Entry 8TBW (X-ray diffraction, 2.08 A resolution); this record covers chains A and B of the 3 polymer chains in the assembly.

== Chain A ==
Name: HLA-A*02:01 alpha chain
Source organism: Homo sapiens
Reference sequence: Q53Z42 (Q53Z42_HUMAN); residues 1-275 here correspond to UniProt positions 25-299 (UniProt number = residue number + 24)
Amino-acid sequence (275 residues; numbered 1 to 275; the number before each row is that of its first residue):
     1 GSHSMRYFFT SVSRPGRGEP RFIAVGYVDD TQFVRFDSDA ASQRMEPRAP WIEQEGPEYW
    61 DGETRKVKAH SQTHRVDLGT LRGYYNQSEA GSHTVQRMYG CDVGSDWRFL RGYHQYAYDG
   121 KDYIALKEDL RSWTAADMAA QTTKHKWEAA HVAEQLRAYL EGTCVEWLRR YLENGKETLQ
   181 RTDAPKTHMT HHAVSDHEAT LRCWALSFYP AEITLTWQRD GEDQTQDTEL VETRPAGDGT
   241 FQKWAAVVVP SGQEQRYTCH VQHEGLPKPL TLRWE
Disulfide bonds: C101-C164, C203-C259

== Chain B ==
Name: Beta-2-microglobulin
Source organism: Homo sapiens
Reference sequence: P61769 (B2MG_HUMAN); residues 2-100 here correspond to UniProt positions 21-119 (UniProt number = residue number + 19)
Amino-acid sequence (100 residues; each row starts with the number of its first residue):
     1 MIQRTPKIQV YSRHPAENGK SNFLNCYVSG FHPSDIEVDL LKNGERIEKV EHSDLSFSKD
    61 WSFYLLYYTE FTPTEKDEYA CRVNHVTLSQ PKIVKWDRDM
Disulfide bonds: C26-C81
Differences from the reference sequence: initiating methionine (1)
Swiss-Prot annotation at these positions:
  - modified residue: Q3 (Pyrrolidone carboxylic acid)
  - glycosylation: I2 (N-linked (Glc) (glycation) isoleucine), K20 (N-linked (Glc) (glycation) lysine), K42 (N-linked (Glc) (glycation) lysine), K49 (N-linked (Glc) (glycation) lysine), K59 (N-linked (Glc) (glycation) lysine), K92 (N-linked (Glc) (glycation) lysine), K95 (N-linked (Glc) (glycation) lysine)

== Interface between chain A and chain B ==
Pairs across the interface (54):
  F8(A) - S56(B)
  F8(A) - F57(B)
  F9(A) - F57(B)
  T10(A) - F57(B)
  T10(A) - F63(B)
  V12(A) - S34(B)
  I23(A) - L55(B)
  V25(A) - D54(B)
  V25(A) - L55(B)
  V25(A) - S56(B)
  Y27(A) - S56(B)
  Y27(A) - Y64(B)  hydrogen bond
  Q32(A) - D54(B)  hydrogen bond
  R35(A) - D54(B)  salt bridge
  R48(A) - D54(B)  salt bridge
  H93(A) - M1(B)
  Q96(A) - H32(B)  hydrogen bond
  Q96(A) - F57(B)
  Q96(A) - W61(B)  hydrogen bond (side chain-backbone)
  Q96(A) - F63(B)
  R97(A) - F57(B)
  Q115(A) - W61(B)
  Y116(A) - W61(B)
  A117(A) - W61(B)  hydrophobic
  D119(A) - M1(B)
  D119(A) - I2(B)  hydrogen bond (backbone-backbone)
  D119(A) - H32(B)
  G120(A) - I2(B)
  G120(A) - H32(B)
  K121(A) - I2(B)
  D122(A) - W61(B)  hydrogen bond
  T190(A) - M100(B)  hydrogen bond (side chain-backbone)
  H192(A) - D99(B)  hydrogen bond (side chain-backbone)
  H192(A) - M100(B)
  R202(A) - M100(B)  hydrogen bond (side chain-backbone)
  W204(A) - M100(B)  hydrogen bond (side chain-backbone)
  V231(A) - Q9(B)
  E232(A) - Q9(B)  hydrogen bond (backbone-side chain)
  E232(A) - Y27(B)  hydrogen bond
  E232(A) - S29(B)  hydrogen bond
  T233(A) - Y27(B)
  R234(A) - Q9(B)  hydrogen bond
  R234(A) - Y11(B)
  R234(A) - Y27(B)
  P235(A) - Y11(B)  hydrogen bond (backbone-side chain)
  P235(A) - N25(B)
  P235(A) - Y27(B)
  A236(A) - R13(B)
  A236(A) - N25(B)  hydrogen bond (backbone-side chain)
  G237(A) - R13(B)
  G237(A) - L66(B)
  Q242(A) - Y11(B)
  Q242(A) - S12(B)  hydrogen bond (side chain-backbone)
  Q242(A) - R13(B)  hydrogen bond (side chain-backbone)
Other interface residues (no listed pair), chain A (38 interface residues in all): S92, T94, M98, L206, D238, W244
Other interface residues (no listed pair), chain B (25 interface residues in all): K7, H14, P15, P33

== Overview ==
Chain A and chain B form an interface of 38 and 25 residues respectively; the contacts include 18 hydrogen
bonds and 2 salt bridges. Among the polar pairs are R35(A)-D54(B), R48(A)-D54(B) and Y27(A)-Y64(B).
Chain A is HLA-A*02:01 alpha chain and chain B is Beta-2-microglobulin, both from Homo sapiens; the structure,
Human Class I MHC HLA-A2 in complex with sorting nexin 24 (127-135) peptide KLSHQPVLL, was determined by X-ray
diffraction, deposited together with 8TBV and 8U9G.
